Entry 7VEC (X-ray diffraction, 3.00 A resolution); this record covers chains A and M.

[Chain A]
Molecule: Gamma-aminobutyric acid receptor-associated protein
Source organism: Homo sapiens
Reference sequence: O95166 (GBRAP_HUMAN); residues 1-116 here = UniProt positions 1-116
Sequence (118 residues; numbered -1 to 116; the number before each row is that of its first residue; numbers below 1 keep their minus sign (Gly-1 is residue -1)):
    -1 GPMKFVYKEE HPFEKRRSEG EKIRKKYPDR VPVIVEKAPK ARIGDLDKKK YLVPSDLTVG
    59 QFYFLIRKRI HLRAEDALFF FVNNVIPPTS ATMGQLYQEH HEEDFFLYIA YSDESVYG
Unresolved in the structure: -1 to 0
Sequence notes: expression tag (-1 to 0)
UniProt features mapped onto this chain:
  - region: Met1 to Arg22 (Interaction with beta-tubulin), Ala36 to Ile68 (Interaction with GABRG2), Lys48 to Leu50 (Interaction with LIR (LC3 nteracting Region) motif of ATG3)
  - site: Glu17 (Interaction with LIR (LC3 nteracting Region) motif of ATG3), Arg28 (Interaction with LIR (LC3 nteracting Region) motif of ATG3), Gly116 (Cleavage)
  - lipidation: Gly116 (Phosphatidylethanolamine amidated glycine)
  - mutagenesis: Lys24 (K24Q: No effect on WDFY3-binding. Impaired WDFY3-binding, but no effect on SQSTM1-binding; when associated with H-25 and H-54), Tyr25 (Y25H: No effect on WDFY3-binding. Impaired WDFY3-binding, but no effect on SQSTM1-binding; when associated with Q-24 and H-54), Tyr49 to Leu50 (Inhibits interaction with TECPR2), Asp54 (D54H: No effect on WDFY3-binding. Impaired WDFY3-binding, but no effect on SQSTM1-binding; when associated with Q-24 and H-25), Arg67 (R67A: No effect on interaction with TECPR2), Gly116 (G116A: Impairs localization at the autophagosomal membrane)
From the paper describing this entry:
  - contacts within the chain: Glu17-Lys48

[Chain M]
Molecule: TEX264 phospho-LIR
Sequence (9 residues; numbered 271 to 279; the number before each row is that of its first residue):
   271 SSFEELDLY
Unresolved in the structure: 279
Modified residues: Ser271 (phosphoserine; SEP); Ser272 (phosphoserine; SEP)
From the paper describing this entry:
  - post-translational modification sites: Ser271, Ser272
  - mutagenesis - S271A: decreased binding to Gamma-aminobutyric acid receptor-associated protein (chain A)
  - mutagenesis - S272A: abolished binding to Gamma-aminobutyric acid receptor-associated protein (chain A)
  - mutagenesis - S271D/S272D, S271E/S272E: increased binding to GABARAP

[Interface between chain A and chain M]
Residue-residue contacts (32; chain A residue first):
  Tyr5(A) - Ser271(M)
  His9(A) - Ser271(M)
  Glu17(A) - Phe273(M)
  Ile21(A) - Phe273(M)  hydrophobic
  Tyr25(A) - Glu275(M)
  Arg28(A) - Glu275(M)  salt bridge
  Arg28(A) - Leu276(M)  hydrogen bond (side chain-backbone)
  Arg28(A) - Asp277(M)  salt bridge
  Pro30(A) - Phe273(M)  hydrophobic
  Lys46(A) - Ser272(M)  hydrogen bond (side chain-backbone)
  Lys46(A) - Glu274(M)
  Lys48(A) - Ser271(M)
  Lys48(A) - Ser272(M)
  Lys48(A) - Phe273(M)
  Lys48(A) - Glu274(M)  hydrogen bond (backbone-backbone)
  Tyr49(A) - Phe273(M)
  Tyr49(A) - Glu274(M)
  Tyr49(A) - Leu276(M)  hydrophobic
  Leu50(A) - Phe273(M)  hydrophobic
  Leu50(A) - Glu274(M)  hydrogen bond (backbone-backbone)
  Leu50(A) - Glu275(M)
  Leu50(A) - Leu276(M)  hydrogen bond (backbone-backbone)
  Pro52(A) - Leu276(M)
  Leu55(A) - Leu278(M)  hydrophobic
  Gln59(A) - Leu278(M)
  Phe60(A) - Leu276(M)  hydrophobic
  Phe62(A) - Leu278(M)  hydrophobic
  Leu63(A) - Asp277(M)
  Leu63(A) - Leu278(M)  hydrophobic
  Arg67(A) - Glu274(M)  salt bridge
  Arg67(A) - Leu276(M)
  Phe104(A) - Phe273(M)  hydrophobic
Interface residues without a listed pair, chain A (21 interface residues in all): Val51, Ile64
The authors on this interface:
  - pairs named by the authors: Tyr5(A)-Ser271(M), His9(A)-Ser271(M) (hydrogen bond), Arg28(A)-Glu275(M) (salt bridge), Lys46(A)-Ser272(M) (hydrogen bond), Lys48(A)-Ser271(M) (hydrogen bond), Arg67(A)-Glu274(M) (salt bridge), Asp277(M)-Arg28(A) (salt bridge)
  - interface residues, chain M: Phe273(M), Leu276(M), Leu278(M)

[Summary]
21 residues of chain A and 8 residues of chain M are in contact; the contacts include 5 hydrogen bonds and 3
salt bridges. Among the polar pairs are Arg28(A)-Glu275(M), Arg28(A)-Asp277(M) and Arg67(A)-Glu274(M). The
paper describes a contact between Tyr5(A) and Ser271(M); hydrogen bonds between His9(A) and Ser271(M),
Lys46(A) and Ser272(M) and Lys48(A) and Ser271(M); salt bridges between Arg28(A) and Glu275(M), Arg67(A) and
Glu274(M) and Asp277(M) and Arg28(A). The paper reports that S271D/S272D and S271E/S272E of chain M increase
binding to GABARAP; interface residues Phe273(M), Leu276(M) and Leu278(M); 4 substitutions were tested in all.
Chain A is Gamma-aminobutyric acid receptor-associated protein (Homo sapiens) and chain M is TEX264
phospho-LIR; the structure, Crystal structure of GABARAP complexed with the TEX264 LIR phosphorylated at
Ser271 and Ser272, was determined by X-ray diffraction (same publication as 7VED).
